3IIS - chain M; structure by X-ray diffraction, 1.40 A resolution.

[Chain M]
Molecule: Peridinin-chlorophyll a-binding protein 1, chloroplastic
Organism: Amphidinium carterae
UniProtKB: P80484 (PCP1_AMPCA); residues 0-150 here correspond to UniProt positions 57-207 (UniProt number = residue number + 57)
Sequence (151 residues; numbered 0 to 150; the number before each row is that of its first residue; numbering starts at 0):
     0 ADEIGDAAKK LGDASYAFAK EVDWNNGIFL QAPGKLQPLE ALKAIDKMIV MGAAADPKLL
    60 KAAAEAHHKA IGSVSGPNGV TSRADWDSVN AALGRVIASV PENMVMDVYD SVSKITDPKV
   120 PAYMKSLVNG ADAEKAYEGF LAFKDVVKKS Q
Bound ions: Cd2+ site 1: Glu2, Asp5; Cd2+ site 2 near Asp5 (its only coordinating residue here); K+ site 1 near Lys34 (its only coordinating residue here); K+ site 2 near Glu39 (its only coordinating residue here); Cd2+ site 3: Asn102, Asp106; Cd2+ site 4 near Asp116 (its only coordinating residue here)
Ligand contacts:
  - chlorophyll a (CLA): Leu10, Ser14, Phe17, Trp23, Leu41, Ile44, Ile48, Leu59, Ala62, Ala63, His66, Ile70, Trp85, Leu92, Tyr108, Ala132, Ala135, Tyr136, Phe139
  - J7Z ((2S)-3-[(6-O-alpha-D-galactopyranosyl-beta-D-galactopyranosyl)oxy]-2-[(3Z,6Z,9Z,12Z,15Z)-octadeca-3,6,9,12,15-pentaenoyloxy]propyl (5Z,8Z,11Z,14Z,17Z)-icosa-5,8,11,14,17-pentaenoate): Phe28, Leu29, Pro32, Ile44, Met47, Val107, Tyr108, Val111, Ser112, Ile114, Thr115, Val119, Pro120, Glu133, Tyr136, Glu137, Leu140
  - peridinin (PID), molecule 1: Phe17, Val21, Trp23, Asn25, Gly26, Phe28, Leu29, Ala31, Pro32, Leu35, Pro37, Ala40, Leu41, Ile44, Ile114, Pro120, Ala121, Met123, Lys124, Val127, Ala132, Glu133, Tyr136
  - peridinin (PID), molecule 2: Trp23, Asn24, Leu41, His66, Ala69, Ile70, Val73, Gly78, Val79, Thr80, Trp85, Val88, Asn89, Leu92, Ile96, Glu101, Val104, Met105, Phe139, Phe142, Lys143, Val146, Lys147, Gln150
  - peridinin (PID), molecule 3: Ile27, Phe28, Gln30, Ala31, Pro32, Gly33, Ile44, Met47, Ile48, Asp116, Lys118, Val119, Tyr122, Met123
  - peridinin (PID), molecule 4: Met47, Ile48, Met50, Gly51, Leu59, Lys60, Ala63, Ile96, Val104, Met105, Val107, Tyr108, Tyr136, Phe139, Leu140, Lys143
Swiss-Prot annotation at these positions:
  - site: His66 (Chlorophyll a binding)
From the paper describing this entry:
  - binding site for peridinin: Asn89

[In short]
Chain M binds chlorophyll a, 4 copies of peridinin and compound J7Z. Glu2 and Asp5 coordinate Cd2+ site 1.
Asn102 and Asp106 coordinate Cd2+ site 3. The paper reports a binding site for peridinin at Asn89.
Chain M is Peridinin-chlorophyll a-binding protein 1, chloroplastic (Amphidinium carterae); the structure,
Structure of the reconstituted Peridinin-Chlorophyll a-Protein (RFPCP), was determined by X-ray diffraction
(same publication as 3IIU).
